PDB entry 4GIY | X-ray diffraction, 1.75 A resolution | chain A

Chain A:
Protein: Queuine tRNA-ribosyltransferase
From: Zymomonas mobilis subsp. mobilis
Notes: EC 2.4.2.29; engineered mutation(s): T312K
UniProt: P28720 (TGT_ZYMMO); numbering as in UniProt (aligned over 1-386)
Amino-acid sequence (386 residues; each row starts with the number of its first residue):
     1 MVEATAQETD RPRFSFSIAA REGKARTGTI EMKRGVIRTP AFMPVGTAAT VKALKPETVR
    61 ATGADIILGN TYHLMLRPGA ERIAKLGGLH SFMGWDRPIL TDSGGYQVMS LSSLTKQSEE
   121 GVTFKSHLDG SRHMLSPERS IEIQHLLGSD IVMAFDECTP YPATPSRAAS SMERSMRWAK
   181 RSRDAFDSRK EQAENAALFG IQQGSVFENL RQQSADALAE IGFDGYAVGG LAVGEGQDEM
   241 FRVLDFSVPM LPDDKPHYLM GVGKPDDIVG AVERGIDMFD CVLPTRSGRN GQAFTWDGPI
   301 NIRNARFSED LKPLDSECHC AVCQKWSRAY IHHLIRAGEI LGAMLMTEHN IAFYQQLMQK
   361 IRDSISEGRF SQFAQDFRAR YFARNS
Unresolved in the structure: 1-10, 48-63, 113-114, 125-134, 383-386
Sequence notes: cloning artifact (312)
Metal / ion sites: Zn2+: Cys318, Cys320, Cys323, His349
Ligand contacts: 0WY (6-amino-4-{2-[(cyclohexylmethyl)amino]ethyl}-2-[(2-phenylethyl)amino]-3,7-dihydro-8H-imidazo[4,5-g]quinazolin-8-one): Val45, Leu68, Gly69, Asn70, Asp102, Ser103, Tyr106, Gln107, Asp156, Cys158, Ile201, Gln203, Gly229, Gly230, Leu231, Ala232, Met260, Gly261, Asp280, Cys281, Val282, Leu283
Swiss-Prot annotation at these positions:
  - region (RNA binding): Gly261 to Asp267, Thr285 to Arg289
  - active site: Asp102 (Proton acceptor), Asp280 (Nucleophile)
  - binding site (substrate): Asp102 to Tyr106, Asp156, Gln203, Gly230
  - binding site (Zn(2+)): Cys318, Cys320, Cys323, His349
  - mutagenesis: Ser103 (S103A: Strongly reduces activity), Asp156 (D156A: Abolishes catalytic activity), Asp280 (D280N: Abolishes catalytic activity)

Summary:
Chain A binds compound 0WY. Cys318, Cys320, Cys323 and His349 form the Zn2+ site. Curated annotation (UniProt)
lists active-site residues Asp102 and Asp280, 8 substrate-binding residues, 4 Zn2+-binding residues and 3
mutagenesis sites.
Chain A is Queuine tRNA-ribosyltransferase (Zymomonas mobilis subsp. mobilis); the structure, tRNA Guanine
Transglycosylase in complex with disubstituted lin-benzoguanine inhibitor, was determined by X-ray diffraction
(same publication as 4GG9, 4GH1, 4GH3, 4GI4 and 4GKT).
